Entry 3OXI (X-ray diffraction, 2.20 A resolution); this record covers chains A and J.

# Chain A
Protein: Mitogen-activated protein kinase 10
Organism: Homo sapiens
Notes: EC 2.7.11.24; fragment: to 401
Reference sequence: P53779 (MK10_HUMAN); residue numbers follow UniProt; this construct covers 40-401
Chain sequence (362 residues; row label = number of the first residue in the row):
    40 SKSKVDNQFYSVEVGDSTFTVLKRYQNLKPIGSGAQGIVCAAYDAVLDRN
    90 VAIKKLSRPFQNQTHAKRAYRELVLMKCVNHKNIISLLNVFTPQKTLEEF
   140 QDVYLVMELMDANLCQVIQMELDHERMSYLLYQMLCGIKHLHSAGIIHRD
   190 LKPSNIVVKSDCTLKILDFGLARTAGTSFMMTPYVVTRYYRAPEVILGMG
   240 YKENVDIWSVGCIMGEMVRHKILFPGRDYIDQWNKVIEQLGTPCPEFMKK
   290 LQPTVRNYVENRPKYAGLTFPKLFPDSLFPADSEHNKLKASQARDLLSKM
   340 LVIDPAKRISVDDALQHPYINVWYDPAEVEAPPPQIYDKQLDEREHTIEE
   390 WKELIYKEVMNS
Unresolved in the structure: 40-45, 210-224, 320-323, 369-382, 401
Ligand contacts: SYY (methyl 3-[(thiophen-2-ylacetyl)amino]thiophene-2-carboxylate): Ile70, Gly71, Val78, Ala91, Ile124, Met146, Glu147, Leu148, Met149, Asp150, Ala151, Asn152, Val196, Leu206
UniProt features mapped onto this chain:
  - motif: Thr221 to Tyr223 (TXY)
  - active site: Asp189 (Proton acceptor)
  - binding site (ATP): Ile70 to Val78, Lys93
  - modified residue: Thr221 (Phosphothreonine), Tyr223 (Phosphotyrosine)

# Chain J
Protein: Mitogen-activated protein kinase 8 interacting protein 1
Organism: Homo sapiens
Notes: fragment: to 167
Reference sequence: Q6NUQ9 (Q6NUQ9_HUMAN); residues 154-163 here correspond to UniProt positions 158-167 (UniProt number = residue number + 4)
Chain sequence (10 residues; row label = number of the first residue in the row):
   154 PKRPTTLNLF

# How chain A and chain J interact
Pairs across the interface (25):
  Asp150(A) - Leu162(J)
  Gln155(A) - Leu162(J)
  Val156(A) - Leu162(J)  hydrophobic
  Met159(A) - Asn161(J)
  Glu164(A) - Pro157(J)
  Arg165(A) - Pro157(J)
  Arg165(A) - Thr159(J)  hydrogen bond (side chain-backbone)
  Tyr168(A) - Arg156(J)
  Tyr168(A) - Pro157(J)
  Tyr171(A) - Arg156(J)
  Val197(A) - Leu162(J)  hydrophobic
  Lys198(A) - Leu160(J)
  Lys198(A) - Leu162(J)
  Ser199(A) - Thr159(J)
  Ser199(A) - Leu160(J)  hydrogen bond (backbone-backbone)
  Ser199(A) - Leu162(J)
  Asp200(A) - Pro157(J)
  Asp200(A) - Thr158(J)
  Cys201(A) - Thr159(J)
  Cys201(A) - Leu160(J)
  Val361(A) - Pro154(J)
  Trp362(A) - Pro154(J)  hydrophobic
  Trp362(A) - Lys155(J)
  Trp362(A) - Arg156(J)  hydrogen bond (backbone-side chain)
  Glu367(A) - Arg156(J)  salt bridge
Interface residues without a listed pair, chain A (19 interface residues in all): Ala151, Leu161, Asp364

# Overview
19 residues of chain A and 9 residues of chain J are in contact, with 3 hydrogen bonds and 1 salt bridge.
Among the polar pairs are Glu367(A)-Arg156(J), Arg165(A)-Thr159(J) and Trp362(A)-Arg156(J). Bound to chain A:
compound SYY.
Here chain A is Mitogen-activated protein kinase 10 and chain J is Mitogen-activated protein kinase 8
interacting protein 1, both from Homo sapiens. Entry 3OXI (Design and Synthesis of Disubstituted Thiophene and
Thiazole Based Inhibitors of JNK for the Treatment of ...) was determined by X-ray diffraction.
